7NKY - chains T and f of the 27 polymer chains in the assembly; structure by electron microscopy, 3.20 A resolution.

== Chain T ==
Molecule: 148-nt DNA strand
Sequence (148 nucleotides; numbered -72 to 75; the number before each row is that of its first residue; numbers below 1 keep their minus sign (DA-72 is residue -72)):
   -72 ATCAGAATCCCGGTGCCGAGGCCGCTCAATTGGTCGTAGACAGCTCTAGC
   -22 ACCGCTTAAACGCACGTACGCGCTGTCCCCCGCGTTTTAACCGCCAAGGG
    28 GATTGACACTCTACCGATAAGCAGACGACAGAAAAAACCCTGTGCTAG

== Chain f ==
Name: Histone H4
Source organism: Xenopus laevis
UniProt: P62799 (H4_XENLA); residues 0-102 here correspond to UniProt positions 1-103 (UniProt number = residue number + 1)
Sequence (103 residues; numbered 0 to 102; the number before each row is that of its first residue; numbering starts at 0):
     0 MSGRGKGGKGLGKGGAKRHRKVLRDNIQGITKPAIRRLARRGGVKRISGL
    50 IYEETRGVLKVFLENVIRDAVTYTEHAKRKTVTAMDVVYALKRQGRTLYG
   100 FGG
Unresolved in the structure: 0-24
Curated features (UniProtKB/Swiss-Prot):
  - DNA-binding region: Lys16 to Lys20
  - modified residue: Ser1 (N-acetylserine), Arg3 (Asymmetric dimethylarginine), Lys5 (N6-(2-hydroxyisobutyryl)lysine), Lys8 (N6-(2-hydroxyisobutyryl)lysine), Lys12 (N6-(2-hydroxyisobutyryl)lysine), Lys16 (N6-(2-hydroxyisobutyryl)lysine), Lys20 (N6,N6,N6-trimethyllysine), Lys31 (N6-(2-hydroxyisobutyryl)lysine), Lys44 (N6-(2-hydroxyisobutyryl)lysine), Ser47 (Phosphoserine), Tyr51 (Phosphotyrosine), Lys59 (N6-(2-hydroxyisobutyryl)lysine), Lys77 (N6-(2-hydroxyisobutyryl)lysine), Lys79 (N6-(2-hydroxyisobutyryl)lysine), Tyr88 (Phosphotyrosine), Lys91 (N6-(2-hydroxyisobutyryl)lysine)
  - cross-link (Glycyl lysine isopeptide (Lys-Gly)): Lys31 (interchain with G-Cter in UFM1), Lys91 (interchain with G-Cter in ubiquitin)

== Chain T / chain f interface ==
Contacting residue pairs (13):
  DC7(T) - Arg45(f)  hydrogen bond to the sugar
  DC7(T) - Ile46(f)  phosphate contact
  DC7(T) - Ser47(f)  hydrogen bond to the phosphate
  DC7(T) - Gly48(f)  hydrogen bond to the phosphate
  DC8(T) - Arg35(f)  salt bridge to the phosphate
  DC8(T) - Arg39(f)  salt bridge to the phosphate
  DC8(T) - Lys44(f)  phosphate contact
  DC8(T) - Arg45(f)  phosphate contact
  DC8(T) - Ile46(f)  hydrogen bond to the phosphate
  DC8(T) - Tyr51(f)  phosphate contact
  DG28(T) - Arg78(f)  phosphate contact
  DG28(T) - Lys79(f)  hydrogen bond to the phosphate
  DA29(T) - Arg78(f)  salt bridge to the phosphate
Interface residues without a listed pair, chain T (6 interface residues in all): DG9, DG27
Interface residues without a listed pair, chain f (11 interface residues in all): Thr80

== In short ==
The interface between chain T and chain f involves 6 residues on one side and 11 on the other; the contacts
include 5 hydrogen bonds and 3 salt bridges. Polar contacts include DC7(T)-Arg45(f), DC7(T)-Ser47(f) and
DC7(T)-Gly48(f). UniProt lists a DNA-binding region on chain f.
Chain T is a 148-nt DNA strand and chain f is Histone H4 (Xenopus laevis); the structure, RNA Polymerase
II-Spt4/5-nucleosome-FACT structure, was determined by electron microscopy.
